1TMC - chains A and C of the 3 polymer chains in the assembly; structure by X-ray diffraction, 2.30 A resolution.

Chain A:
Protein: Class I histocompatibility antigen (HLA-AW68)
Organism: Homo sapiens
UniProt: P01891 (1A68_HUMAN); residues 1-175 here correspond to UniProt positions 25-199 (UniProt number = residue number + 24)
Amino-acid sequence (175 residues; each row starts with the number of its first residue):
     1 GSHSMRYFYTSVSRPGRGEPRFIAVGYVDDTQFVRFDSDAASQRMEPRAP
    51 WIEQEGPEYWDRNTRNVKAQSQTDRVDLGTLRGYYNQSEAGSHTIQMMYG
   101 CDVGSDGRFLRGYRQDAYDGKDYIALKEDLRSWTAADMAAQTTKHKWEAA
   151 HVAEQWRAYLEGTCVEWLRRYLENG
Cystine bridges: Cys101-Cys164

Chain C:
Protein: Decameric peptide (EVAPPEYHRK)
Amino-acid sequence (10 residues; each row starts with the number of its first residue):
     1 EVAPPEYHRK

Interface between chain A and chain C:
Contacting residue pairs (44; chain A residue first):
  Tyr7(A) with Glu1(C), hydrogen bond (side chain-backbone); Val2(C), hydrophobic
  Tyr9(A) with Val2(C)
  Met45(A) with Val2(C), hydrophobic
  Tyr59(A) with Glu1(C)
  Arg62(A) with Glu1(C), salt bridge
  Asn63(A) with Glu1(C), hydrogen bond; Val2(C), hydrogen bond (side chain-backbone)
  Asn66(A) with Val2(C); Pro5(C)
  Val67(A) with Val2(C), hydrophobic
  Ala69(A) with Pro5(C), hydrophobic
  Gln70(A) with Pro5(C); Glu6(C), hydrogen bond (side chain-backbone)
  Thr73(A) with Glu6(C), hydrogen bond (side chain-backbone)
  Val76(A) with Arg9(C)
  Asp77(A) with Arg9(C); Lys10(C), hydrogen bond (side chain-backbone)
  Thr80(A) with Lys10(C)
  Leu81(A) with Lys10(C)
  Tyr84(A) with Lys10(C)
  Ile95(A) with Lys10(C)
  Tyr99(A) with Val2(C); Ala3(C), hydrogen bond (side chain-backbone)
  Asp116(A) with Lys10(C), salt bridge
  Thr143(A) with Lys10(C)
  Lys146(A) with Arg9(C); Lys10(C), hydrogen bond (side chain-backbone)
  Trp147(A) with His8(C); Arg9(C), hydrogen bond (side chain-backbone); Lys10(C)
  Ala150(A) with His8(C)
  Val152(A) with Glu6(C); His8(C)
  Gln155(A) with His8(C), hydrogen bond
  Trp156(A) with Ala3(C), hydrophobic; Glu6(C), hydrogen bond
  Tyr159(A) with Glu1(C), hydrogen bond (side chain-backbone); Val2(C); Ala3(C), hydrophobic; Pro4(C)
  Thr163(A) with Glu1(C)
  Trp167(A) with Glu1(C)
  Tyr171(A) with Glu1(C), hydrogen bond (side chain-backbone)
Other interface residues (no listed pair), chain A (32 interface residues in all): Met5, Tyr123

Summary:
32 residues of chain A and 9 residues of chain C are in contact, with 13 hydrogen bonds and 2 salt bridges.
Polar pairs include Arg62(A)-Glu1(C), Asp116(A)-Lys10(C) and Tyr7(A)-Glu1(C).
Here chain A is Class I histocompatibility antigen (HLA-AW68) (Homo sapiens) and chain C is Decameric peptide
(EVAPPEYHRK). Entry 1TMC (The three-dimensional structure of a class I major histocompatibility complex
molecule missing the ALPHA3 domain of ...) was determined by X-ray diffraction.
